PDB entry 8YV8 | electron microscopy, 3.00 A resolution | chains A and I of the 11 polymer chains in the assembly

Chain A:
Molecule: Histone H3.1
From: Homo sapiens
UniProt: P68431 (H31_HUMAN); residues 1-135 here correspond to UniProt positions 2-136 (UniProt number = residue number + 1)
Chain sequence (135 residues; numbered 1 to 135; the number before each row is that of its first residue):
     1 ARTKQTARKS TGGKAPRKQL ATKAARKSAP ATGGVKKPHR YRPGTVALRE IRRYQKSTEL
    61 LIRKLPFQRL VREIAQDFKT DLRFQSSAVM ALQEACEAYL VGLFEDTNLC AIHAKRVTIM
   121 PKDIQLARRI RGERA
Unresolved in the structure: 1-37, 135
UniProt features mapped onto this chain:
  - modified residue: Arg2 (Asymmetric dimethylarginine), Thr3 (Phosphothreonine), Lys4 (Allysine), Gln5 (5-glutamyl dopamine), Thr6 (Phosphothreonine), Arg8 (Citrulline), Lys9 (N6,N6,N6-trimethyllysine), Ser10 (ADP-ribosylserine), Thr11 (Phosphothreonine), Lys14 (N6-(2-hydroxyisobutyryl)lysine), Arg17 (Asymmetric dimethylarginine), Lys18 (N6-(2-hydroxyisobutyryl)lysine), Lys23 (N6-(2-hydroxyisobutyryl)lysine), Arg26 (Citrulline), Lys27 (N6,N6,N6-trimethyllysine), Ser28 (ADP-ribosylserine), Lys36 (N6,N6,N6-trimethyllysine), Lys37 (N6-methyllysine), Tyr41 (Phosphotyrosine), Lys56 (N6,N6,N6-trimethyllysine) and 8 more in UniProt
  - lipidation: Lys18 (N6-decanoyllysine)

Chain I:
Molecule: 145-nt DNA strand
From: synthetic construct
Sequence (145 nucleotides; numbered -72 to 72; the number before each row is that of its first residue; numbers below 1 keep their minus sign (DA-72 is residue -72)):
   -72 ATCAGAATCC CGGTCGCGAG GCCGCTCAAT TGGTCGTAGA CAGCTCTAGC ACCGCTTAAA
   -12 CGCACGTACG CGCTGTCCCC CGCGTTTTAA CCGCCAAGGG GATTACTCCC TAGTCTCCAG
    48 GCACGTGTCA GATATATACA TCGAT
Unresolved in the structure: 60-72
Modified positions: 5CM (5-methyl-2'-deoxy-cytidine-5'-monophosphate) at position -58

Interface between chain A and chain I:
Contacting residue pairs (15):
  Arg42(A) - DA-5(I)  salt bridge to the phosphate
  Pro43(A) - DA-5(I)  sugar contact
  Arg63(A) - DA-14(I)  sugar contact
  Arg63(A) - DA-13(I)  phosphate contact
  Arg72(A) - DC-23(I)  salt bridge to the phosphate
  Arg83(A) - DC-23(I)  phosphate contact
  Phe84(A) - DG-24(I)  sugar contact
  Phe84(A) - DC-23(I)  phosphate contact
  Gln85(A) - DG-24(I)  phosphate contact
  Ser86(A) - DG-24(I)  phosphate contact
  Arg116(A) - DG-3(I)  phosphate contact
  Arg116(A) - DC-2(I)  phosphate contact
  Val117(A) - DG-3(I)  hydrogen bond to the phosphate
  Thr118(A) - DG-3(I)  hydrogen bond to the phosphate
  Met120(A) - DG-3(I)  phosphate contact
Also at the interface, not in a pair above, chain A (15 interface residues in all): Leu82, Lys115, Lys122

In short:
The interface between chain A and chain I involves 15 residues on one side and 7 on the other; the contacts
include 2 hydrogen bonds and 2 salt bridges. Among the polar pairs are Val117(A)-DG-3(I), Thr118(A)-DG-3(I)
and Arg42(A)-DA-5(I).
Chain A is Histone H3.1 (Homo sapiens) and chain I is a 145-nt DNA strand (synthetic construct); the
structure, Cryo-EM structure of CDCA7 bound to nucleosome including hemimethylated CpG site in Widom601
positioning sequence, was determined by electron microscopy.
